Entry 7NAD (electron microscopy, 3.04 A resolution); this record covers chains 1 and U of the 26 polymer chains in the assembly.

[Chain 1]
Molecule: 25S rRNA
Organism: Saccharomyces cerevisiae BY4741
Sequence (697 nucleotides; numbered 820 to 3372; 1856 numbers in that range are skipped by the numbering (no residue carries them; nothing is unmodelled there); the number before each row is that of its first residue):
   820 AUGCCUGAAU AGGGUGAAGC CAGAGGAAAC UCUGGUGGAG GCUCG
   893 CGAAUUUGGG UAU
  1446 AGUAGCAAAU AUUCAAAUGA GAACUUUGAA GACUGAAGUG GGGAAAGGUU CCACGUCAAC
  1506 AGCAGUUGGA CGUGGGUUAG UCGAUCCUAA GAGAUG
  1552 GUUUCAAAGG CCUGA
  1574 CAGGCCACCA UCGAAAGGGA AUCCGGUUAA GAUUCCGGAA CCUGGAUAUG GAUUCUUCAC
  1634 GGUAACGUAA CUGAAUGUGG AGACGUCGGC GCGAGCCCUG GGAGGAGUUA UCUUUUCUUC
  1694 UUAACAGCUU AUCACCCCGG AAUUGGUUUA UCCGGAGAUG GGGUCUUAUG GCUGGAAGAG
  1754 GCCAGCACCU UUGCUGGCUC CGGUGCGCUU GUGACGGCCC GUGAAAAUCC ACAGGAAGGA
  1814 AUAGUUUUCA UGCCAGGUCG UACUG
  1853 UCUCCAAGGU GAACAGCCUC UAGUUGAUAG AA
  1892 GAUAAGGGAA GUCGG
  1916 UCCGUAACUU CGGGAUAAGG AUUGGCUCUA AGGGUCGGGU AGUGAGGGCC UUGGUCA
  2050 CGGCCUUGG
  2080 CUUGCUACAA UUAACGAUCA ACUUAGAACU GGUACGGACA AGGGGAAUCU GACUG
  2318 UUAACGAGAU UCCCACUGUC CCUAUCUACU AUCUAGCGA
  3061 GGCUGUCUGA UCAGGCAUUG C
  3333 GUAAGCAGUA GAGUAGCC
  3356 GUUACGAUCU GCUGAGA

[Chain U]
Molecule: 60S ribosomal protein L22-A
Organism: Saccharomyces cerevisiae BY4741
UniProt: P05749 (RL22A_YEAST); residues 1-121 here = UniProt positions 1-121
Amino-acid sequence (121 residues; numbered 1 to 121; the number before each row is that of its first residue):
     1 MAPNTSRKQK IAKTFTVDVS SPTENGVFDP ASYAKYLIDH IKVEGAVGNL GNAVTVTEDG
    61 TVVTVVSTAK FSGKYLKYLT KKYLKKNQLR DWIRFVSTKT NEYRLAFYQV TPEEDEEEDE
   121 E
Not modelled in the structure: 1-10, 113-121

[Interface between chain 1 and chain U]
Contacting residue pairs (43):
  G1674(1) - Lys70(U)  sugar contact
  G1675(1) - Lys70(U)  phosphate contact
  G1675(1) - Ser72(U)  phosphate contact
  A1676(1) - Phe15(U)  phosphate contact
  A1676(1) - Ser72(U)  phosphate contact
  A1676(1) - Gly73(U)  hydrogen bond to the phosphate
  A1676(1) - Thr100(U)  phosphate contact
  A1676(1) - Asn101(U)  hydrogen bond to the phosphate
  G1677(1) - Ser97(U)  hydrogen bond to the phosphate
  G1677(1) - Lys99(U)  phosphate contact
  G1677(1) - Thr100(U)  phosphate contact
  G1677(1) - Asn101(U)  phosphate contact
  G1677(1) - Tyr103(U)  hydrogen bond to the phosphate
  G1678(1) - Lys77(U)  salt bridge to the phosphate
  G1678(1) - Arg94(U)  hydrogen bond to the phosphate
  G1678(1) - Val96(U)  phosphate contact
  G1678(1) - Ser97(U)  hydrogen bond to the phosphate
  A1679(1) - Lys77(U)  salt bridge to the phosphate
  A1679(1) - Arg94(U)  salt bridge to the phosphate
  G1680(1) - Lys81(U)  base contact
  G1680(1) - Arg90(U)  salt bridge to the phosphate
  U1681(1) - Lys81(U)  base contact
  U1681(1) - Arg90(U)  base contact
  U1682(1) - Lys81(U)  base contact
  U1682(1) - Lys82(U)  hydrogen bond to the base
  U1682(1) - Lys85(U)  salt bridge to the phosphate
  U1682(1) - Arg90(U)  hydrogen bond to the base
  A1683(1) - Lys85(U)  phosphate contact
  U1686(1) - Lys42(U)  salt bridge to the phosphate
  U1686(1) - Tyr78(U)  base contact
  U1686(1) - Lys82(U)  hydrogen bond to the base
  U1687(1) - Lys42(U)  salt bridge to the phosphate
  U1687(1) - Glu44(U)  base contact
  U1687(1) - Gly45(U)  hydrogen bond to the base
  U1687(1) - Tyr75(U)  base contact
  U1688(1) - Lys74(U)  base contact
  U1688(1) - Tyr78(U)  base contact
  A1757(1) - Arg94(U)  salt bridge to the phosphate
  A1757(1) - Val96(U)  sugar contact
  A1757(1) - Arg104(U)  hydrogen bond to the phosphate
  G1758(1) - Arg104(U)  salt bridge to the phosphate
  G1769(1) - Lys99(U)  sugar contact
  C1771(1) - Thr100(U)  sugar contact
Other interface residues (no listed pair), chain 1 (20 interface residues in all): U1684, C1685, U1689
Other interface residues (no listed pair), chain U (28 interface residues in all): Lys13, Phe71, Lys86, Phe95, Tyr108

[In short]
Chain 1 and chain U form an interface of 20 and 28 residues respectively, with 11 hydrogen bonds and 9 salt
bridges. Polar contacts include U1682(1)-Lys82(U), U1682(1)-Arg90(U) and U1686(1)-Lys82(U).
Chain 1 is 25S rRNA and chain U is 60S ribosomal protein L22-A, both from Saccharomyces cerevisiae BY4741; the
structure, State E2 nucleolar 60S ribosomal biogenesis intermediate - Spb4 local refinement model, was
determined by electron microscopy together with 7R72 and 7U0H from the same study.
